Entry 7SBA (electron microscopy, 2.90 A resolution); this record covers chains D and E of the 14 polymer chains in the assembly.

Chain D (and E):
Protein: Cas7d
From: Synechocystis sp. PCC 6803
Notes: chain E of this document is another copy of the same molecule, construct and numbering; everything in this record applies to it too
Reference sequence: Q6ZEI6 (Q6ZEI6_SYNY3); residue numbers follow UniProt; this construct covers 1-329
Amino-acid sequence (329 residues; numbered 1 to 329; the number before each row is that of its first residue):
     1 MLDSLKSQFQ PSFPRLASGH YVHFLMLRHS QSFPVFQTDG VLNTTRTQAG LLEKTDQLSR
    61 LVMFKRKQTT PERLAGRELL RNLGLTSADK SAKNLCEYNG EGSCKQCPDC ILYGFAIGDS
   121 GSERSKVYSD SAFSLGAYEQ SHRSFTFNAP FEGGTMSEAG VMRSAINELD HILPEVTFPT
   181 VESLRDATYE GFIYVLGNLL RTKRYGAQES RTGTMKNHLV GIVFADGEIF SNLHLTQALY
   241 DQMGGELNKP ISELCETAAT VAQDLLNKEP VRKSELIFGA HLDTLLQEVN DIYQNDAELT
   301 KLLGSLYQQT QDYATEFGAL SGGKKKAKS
Not modelled in the structure: 321-329

Chain D / chain E interface:
Residue-residue contacts - 95 pairs, chain D then chain E:
  Gln31(D) - Ser231(E)
  Gln31(D) - Leu233(E)
  Gln31(D) - His234(E)
  Ser32(D) - Asp130(E)  hydrogen bond
  Ser32(D) - Ser131(E)
  Ser32(D) - Phe133(E)
  Phe33(D) - Val62(E)  hydrophobic
  Phe33(D) - Ser131(E)
  Phe33(D) - Phe133(E)  hydrophobic
  Glu78(D) - Gly19(E)
  Glu78(D) - Tyr21(E)  hydrogen bond
  Glu78(D) - Asp226(E)
  Leu79(D) - Asp226(E)
  Leu79(D) - Arg272(E)
  Arg81(D) - Leu16(E)
  Arg81(D) - Ala17(E)  hydrogen bond (side chain-backbone)
  Asn82(D) - Ser18(E)  hydrogen bond (side chain-backbone)
  Asn82(D) - Gly19(E)
  Asn82(D) - His20(E)
  Asn82(D) - Arg272(E)  hydrogen bond
  Leu83(D) - Arg272(E)
  Ala88(D) - Arg15(E)  hydrogen bond (backbone-side chain)
  Ala88(D) - Leu16(E)  hydrophobic
  Lys90(D) - Arg15(E)
  Glu97(D) - Arg15(E)  salt bridge
  Arg143(D) - Thr44(E)  hydrogen bond (side chain-backbone)
  Phe145(D) - Thr38(E)
  Phe145(D) - Asp39(E)
  Phe145(D) - Asn43(E)
  Phe145(D) - Phe64(E)  hydrophobic
  Thr146(D) - Thr38(E)
  Thr146(D) - Asp39(E)  hydrogen bond
  Ala149(D) - Asn99(E)
  Pro150(D) - Asn99(E)  hydrogen bond (backbone-side chain)
  Glu152(D) - Leu74(E)
  Glu152(D) - Arg77(E)  salt bridge
  Glu152(D) - Arg81(E)  salt bridge
  Arg163(D) - Glu101(E)  salt bridge
  His171(D) - Phe64(E)
  His171(D) - Lys65(E)  hydrogen bond
  Pro174(D) - Thr45(E)
  Glu175(D) - Gln48(E)
  Glu175(D) - Gln237(E)  hydrogen bond
  Leu200(D) - Pro270(E)
  Arg201(D) - Asp226(E)  hydrogen bond (side chain-backbone)
  Arg201(D) - Pro270(E)
  Thr202(D) - Glu228(E)
  Lys203(D) - Glu228(E)  hydrogen bond (backbone-side chain)
  Lys203(D) - Ile229(E)
  Lys203(D) - Glu269(E)  salt bridge
  Arg204(D) - Tyr128(E)
  Arg204(D) - Ser129(E)  hydrogen bond (side chain-backbone)
  Arg204(D) - Asp130(E)  salt bridge
  Arg204(D) - Glu228(E)  hydrogen bond (backbone-side chain)
  Gln208(D) - Lys65(E)  hydrogen bond
  Glu209(D) - Arg124(E)  salt bridge
  Glu209(D) - Tyr128(E)
  Ser210(D) - Arg124(E)
  Ser210(D) - Ser125(E)
  Ser210(D) - Val127(E)
  Ser210(D) - Tyr128(E)
  Ser210(D) - Ser129(E)  hydrogen bond (backbone-backbone)
  Arg211(D) - Lys65(E)
  Arg211(D) - Thr69(E)
  Arg211(D) - Tyr113(E)
  Arg211(D) - Ser125(E)  hydrogen bond
  Arg211(D) - Val127(E)  hydrogen bond (side chain-backbone)
  Arg211(D) - Ser129(E)
  Arg211(D) - Asp130(E)
  Thr212(D) - Lys65(E)
  Thr212(D) - Ser129(E)
  Thr214(D) - Asp130(E)  hydrogen bond
  Thr214(D) - Ser231(E)
  Lys216(D) - His234(E)  hydrogen bond
  Lys216(D) - Gln237(E)  hydrogen bond
  Leu247(D) - Asp56(E)
  Asn248(D) - Asp56(E)
  Asn248(D) - Gln57(E)  hydrogen bond (backbone-side chain)
  Lys249(D) - Asp56(E)  hydrogen bond (backbone-side chain)
  Pro250(D) - Gln48(E)
  Pro250(D) - Thr55(E)
  Ile251(D) - Gln48(E)  hydrogen bond (backbone-side chain)
  Asn290(D) - Lys268(E)  hydrogen bond (side chain-backbone)
  Asn290(D) - Pro270(E)
  Tyr293(D) - Pro270(E)  hydrophobic
  Tyr293(D) - Val271(E)
  Tyr293(D) - Arg272(E)
  Gln294(D) - Leu266(E)
  Gln294(D) - Asn267(E)
  Gln294(D) - Glu269(E)
  Gln294(D) - Val271(E)
  Gln294(D) - Arg272(E)
  Gln294(D) - Lys273(E)  hydrogen bond
  Asp296(D) - Arg272(E)  salt bridge
  Leu299(D) - Arg272(E)
Other interface residues (no listed pair), chain D (47 interface residues in all): Asp89, Ser144, Leu169, Leu173
Other interface residues (no listed pair), chain E (56 interface residues in all): Thr47, Leu51, Lys54, Arg66, Tyr98, Gly227, Phe317

Summary:
47 residues of chain D and 56 residues of chain E are in contact, with 27 hydrogen bonds and 8 salt bridges.
Polar contacts include Glu97(D)-Arg15(E), Glu152(D)-Arg77(E) and Glu152(D)-Arg81(E).
Chain D and chain E are both Cas7d (Synechocystis sp. PCC 6803); the structure, Structure of type I-D Cascade
bound to a dsDNA target, was determined by electron microscopy together with 7SBB from the same study.
